PDB entry 2HY5 | X-ray diffraction, 1.72 A resolution | chains B and C of the 3 polymer chains in the assembly

[Chain B]
Name: Intracellular sulfur oxidation protein dsrF
Organism: Allochromatium vinosum
UniProt: O87897 (DSRF_CHRVI); residues 201-336 here correspond to UniProt positions 1-136 (UniProt number = residue number - 200)
Amino-acid sequence (136 residues; each row starts with the number of its first residue):
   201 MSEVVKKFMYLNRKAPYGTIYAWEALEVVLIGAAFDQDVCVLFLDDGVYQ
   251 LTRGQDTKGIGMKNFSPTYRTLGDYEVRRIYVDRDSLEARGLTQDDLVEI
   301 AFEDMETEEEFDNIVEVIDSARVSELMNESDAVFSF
Unresolved in the structure: 201-204

[Chain C]
Name: DsrH
Organism: Allochromatium vinosum
UniProt: O87898 (O87898_CHRVI); residues 401-502 here correspond to UniProt positions 1-102 (UniProt number = residue number - 400)
Amino-acid sequence (102 residues; row label = number of the first residue in the row):
   401 MSILHTVNKSPFERNSLESCLKFATEGASVLLFEDGIYAALAGTRVESQV
   451 TEALGKLKLYVLGPDLKARGFSDERVIPGISVVDYAGFVDLTTECDTVQA
   501 WL
Unresolved in the structure: 401

[How chain B and chain C interact]
Contacting residue pairs (29; chain B residue first):
  Arg213(B) - Asn415(C)
  Arg213(B) - Ser416(C)
  Arg213(B) - Ser419(C)
  Arg213(B) - Trp501(C)
  Arg213(B) - Leu502(C)
  Lys214(B) - Leu502(C)  hydrogen bond (side chain-backbone)
  Leu244(B) - Phe423(C)  hydrophobic
  Leu244(B) - Trp501(C)  hydrophobic
  Asp245(B) - Asn415(C)
  Asp245(B) - Ser419(C)  hydrogen bond
  Asp283(B) - Phe423(C)
  Asp285(B) - Lys422(C)  salt bridge
  Ser320(B) - Lys422(C)
  Ser320(B) - Phe423(C)
  Val323(B) - Phe423(C)  hydrophobic
  Ser324(B) - Phe423(C)  hydrogen bond (side chain-backbone)
  Ser324(B) - Thr425(C)
  Met327(B) - Ile403(C)
  Met327(B) - Phe423(C)  hydrophobic
  Met327(B) - Gln499(C)
  Met327(B) - Trp501(C)  hydrophobic
  Asn328(B) - Ser402(C)
  Asn328(B) - Ile403(C)
  Asn328(B) - Thr425(C)  hydrogen bond
  Ser330(B) - Thr497(C)  hydrogen bond (backbone-side chain)
  Asp331(B) - Thr497(C)
  Val333(B) - Gln499(C)
  Ser335(B) - Ala500(C)  hydrogen bond (side chain-backbone)
  Phe336(B) - Leu502(C)
Other interface residues (no listed pair), chain B (19 interface residues in all): Met209, Leu211, Ala332
Other interface residues (no listed pair), chain C (14 interface residues in all): Val498

[Overview]
19 residues of chain B and 14 residues of chain C are in contact, with 6 hydrogen bonds and 1 salt bridge.
Among the polar pairs are Asp285(B)-Lys422(C), Lys214(B)-Leu502(C) and Asp245(B)-Ser419(C).
Chain B is Intracellular sulfur oxidation protein dsrF and chain C is DsrH, both from Allochromatium vinosum;
the structure, Crystal structure of DsrEFH, was determined by X-ray diffraction.
